PDB entry 6Y50 | electron microscopy, 4.10 A resolution (low resolution: residue-level contacts below are approximate; hydrogen-bond / salt-bridge calls are withheld) | chains u and p of the 9 polymer chains in the assembly

# Chain u
Protein: Splicing factor 3B subunit 1
From: Homo sapiens
UniProt: O75533 (SF3B1_HUMAN); numbering as in UniProt (aligned over 1-1304)
Chain sequence (1304 residues; row label = number of the first residue in the row):
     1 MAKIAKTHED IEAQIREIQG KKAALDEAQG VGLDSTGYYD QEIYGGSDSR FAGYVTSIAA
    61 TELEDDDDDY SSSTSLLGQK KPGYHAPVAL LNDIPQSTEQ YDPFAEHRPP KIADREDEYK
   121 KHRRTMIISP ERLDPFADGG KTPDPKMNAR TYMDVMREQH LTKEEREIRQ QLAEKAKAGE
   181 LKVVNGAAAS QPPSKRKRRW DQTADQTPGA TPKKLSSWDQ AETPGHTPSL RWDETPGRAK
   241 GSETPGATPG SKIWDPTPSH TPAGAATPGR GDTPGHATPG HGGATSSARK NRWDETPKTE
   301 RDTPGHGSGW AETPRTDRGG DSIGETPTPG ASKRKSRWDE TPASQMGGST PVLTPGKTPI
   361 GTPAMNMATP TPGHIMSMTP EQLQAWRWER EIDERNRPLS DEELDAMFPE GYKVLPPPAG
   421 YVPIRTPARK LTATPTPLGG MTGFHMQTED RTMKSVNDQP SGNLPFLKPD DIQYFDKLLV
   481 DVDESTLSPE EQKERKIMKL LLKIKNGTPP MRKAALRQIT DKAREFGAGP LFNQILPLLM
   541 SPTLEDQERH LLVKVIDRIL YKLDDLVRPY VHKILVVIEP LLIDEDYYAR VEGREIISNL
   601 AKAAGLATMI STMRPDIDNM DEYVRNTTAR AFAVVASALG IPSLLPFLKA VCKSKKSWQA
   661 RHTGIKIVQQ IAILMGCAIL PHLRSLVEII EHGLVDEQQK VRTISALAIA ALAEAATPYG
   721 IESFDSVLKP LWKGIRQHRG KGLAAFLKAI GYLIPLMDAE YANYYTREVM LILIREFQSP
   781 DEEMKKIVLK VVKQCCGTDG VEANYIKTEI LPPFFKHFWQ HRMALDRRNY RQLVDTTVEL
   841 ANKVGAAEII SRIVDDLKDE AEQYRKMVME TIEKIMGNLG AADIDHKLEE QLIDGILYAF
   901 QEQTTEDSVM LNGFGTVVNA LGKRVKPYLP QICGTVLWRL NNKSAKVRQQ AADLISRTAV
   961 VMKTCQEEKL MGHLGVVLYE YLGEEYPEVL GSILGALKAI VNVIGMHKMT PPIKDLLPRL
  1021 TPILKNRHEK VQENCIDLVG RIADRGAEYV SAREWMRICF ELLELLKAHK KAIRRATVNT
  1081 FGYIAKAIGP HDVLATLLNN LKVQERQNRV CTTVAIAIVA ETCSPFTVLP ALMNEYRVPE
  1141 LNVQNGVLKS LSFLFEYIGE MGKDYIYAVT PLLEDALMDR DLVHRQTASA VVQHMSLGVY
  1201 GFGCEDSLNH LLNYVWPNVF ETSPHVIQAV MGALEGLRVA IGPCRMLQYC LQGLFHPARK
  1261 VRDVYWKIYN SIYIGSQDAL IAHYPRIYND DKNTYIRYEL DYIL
Not modelled in the structure: 1-462
Swiss-Prot annotation at these positions:
  - region: G529 to R568 (Interaction with SF3B14), Q547 to H550 (Interaction with PHF5A), E1156, Y1157 (Interaction with PHF5A)
  - site: P469 (Interaction with RNA), Y587 (Interaction with RNA), E592 (Interaction with PHF5A), K602 (Interaction with SF3B3), C677 (Interaction with SF3B3), C1035 (Interaction with RNA), Y1049 (Interaction with RNA), L1141 (Interaction with RNA), E1205 (Interaction with SF3B3)
  - modified residue: T125 (Phosphothreonine), S129 (Phosphoserine), K141 (N6-acetyllysine), T142 (Phosphothreonine), R157 (Citrulline), S194 (Phosphoserine), T203 (Phosphothreonine), T207 (Phosphothreonine), T211 (Phosphothreonine), K214 (N6-acetyllysine), T223 (Phosphothreonine), T227 (Phosphothreonine), S229 (Phosphoserine), T235 (Phosphothreonine), T244 (Phosphothreonine), T248 (Phosphothreonine), T257 (Phosphothreonine), T261 (Phosphothreonine), T267 (Phosphothreonine), T273 (Phosphothreonine) and 22 more in UniProt
  - cross-link (Glycyl lysine isopeptide (Lys-Gly)): K214 (interchain with G-Cter in SUMO2), K413 (interchain with G-Cter in SUMO1), K430 (interchain with G-Cter in SUMO2)
  - mutagenesis: W200 (W200A: Abolishes interaction with RBM39; when associated with A-218; A-232; A-254; A-293; A-310 and A-338), W218 (W218A: Abolishes interaction with RBM39; when associated with A-200; A-232; A-254; A-293; A-310 and A-338), T223 (T223A: No effect on interaction with PPP1R8), T227 (T227A: No effect on interaction with PPP1R8), W232 (W232A: Abolishes interaction with RBM39; when associated with A-200; A-218; A-254; A-293; A-310 and A-338), T235 (T235A: No effect on interaction with PPP1R8), T244 (T244A: Slight inhibition of interaction with PPP1R8), T248 (T248A: Slight inhibition of interaction with PPP1R8), W254 (W254A: Abolishes interaction with RBM39; when associated with A-200; A-218; A-232; A-293; A-310 and A-338), T257 (T257A: No effect on interaction with PPP1R8), T261 (T261A: Slight inhibition of interaction with PPP1R8), T267 (T267A: No effect on interaction with PPP1R8), 9 further mutagenesis entries in UniProt

# Chain p
Protein: Probable ATP-dependent RNA helicase DDX46
From: Homo sapiens
Notes: EC 3.6.4.13
UniProt: Q7L014 (DDX46_HUMAN); residue numbers follow UniProt; this construct covers 1-1031
Chain sequence (1031 residues; row label = number of the first residue in the row):
     1 MGRESRHYRK RSASRGRSGS RSRSRSPSDK RSKRGDDRRS RSRDRDRRRE RSRSRDKRRS
    61 RSRDRKRLRR SRSRERDRSR ERRRSRSRDR RRSRSRSRGR RSRSSSPGNK SKKTENRSRS
   121 KEKTDGGESS KEKKKDKDDK EDEKEKDAGN FDQNKLEEEM RKRKERVEKW REEQRKKAME
   181 NIGELKKEIE EMKQGKKWSL EDDDDDEDDP AEAEKEGNEM EGEELDPLDA YMEEVKEEVK
   241 KFNMRSVKGG GGNEKKSGPT VTKVVTVVTT KKAVVDSDKK KGELMENDQD AMEYSSEEEE
   301 VDLQTALTGY QTKQRKLLEP VDHGKIEYEP FRKNFYVEVP ELAKMSQEEV NVFRLEMEGI
   361 TVKGKGCPKP IKSWVQCGIS MKILNSLKKH GYEKPTPIQT QAIPAIMSGR DLIGIAKTGS
   421 GKTIAFLLPM FRHIMDQRSL EEGEGPIAVI MTPTRELALQ ITKECKKFSK TLGLRVVCVY
   481 GGTGISEQIA ELKRGAEIIV CTPGRMIDML AANSGRVTNL RRVTYVVLDE ADRMFDMGFE
   541 PQVMRIVDNV RPDRQTVMFS ATFPRAMEAL ARRILSKPIE VQVGGRSVVC SDVEQQVIVI
   601 EEEKKFLKLL ELLGHYQESG SVIIFVDKQE HADGLLKDLM RASYPCMSLH GGIDQYDRDS
   661 IINDFKNGTC KLLVATSVAA RGLDVKHLIL VVNYSCPNHY EDYVHRAGRT GRAGNKGYAY
   721 TFITEDQARY AGDIIKALEL SGTAVPPDLE KLWSDFKDQQ KAEGKIIKKS SGFSGKGFKF
   781 DETEQALANE RKKLQKAALG LQDSDDEDAA VDIDEQIESM FNSKKRVKDM AAPGTSSVPA
   841 PTAGNAEKLE IAKRLALRIN AQKNLGIESQ DVMQQATNAI LRGGTILAPT VSAKTIAEQL
   901 AEKINAKLNY VPLEKQEEER QDGGQNESFK RYEEELEIND FPQTARWKVT SKEALQRISE
   961 YSEAAITIRG TYFPPGKEPK EGERKIYLAI ESANELAVQK AKAEITRLIK EELIRLQNSY
  1021 QPTNKGRYKV L
Not modelled in the structure: 1-145, 197-1031
Swiss-Prot annotation at these positions:
  - motif: K372 to T400 (Q motif), D529 to D532 (DEAD box)
  - binding site (ATP): A416 to T423
  - modified residue: S199 (Phosphoserine), K263 (N6-acetyllysine), Y294 (Phosphotyrosine), S295 (Phosphoserine), S296 (Phosphoserine), S346 (Phosphoserine), K776 (N6-acetyllysine), S804 (Phosphoserine), K903 (N6-acetyllysine), S928 (Phosphoserine)
  - lipidation: G2 (N-myristoyl glycine)
  - cross-link (Glycyl lysine isopeptide (Lys-Gly)): K186 (interchain with G-Cter in SUMO2), K325 (interchain with G-Cter in SUMO2), K779 (interchain with G-Cter in SUMO2), K907 (interchain with G-Cter in SUMO2), K915 (interchain with G-Cter in SUMO2)

# Interface between chain u and chain p
Contacting residue pairs - 5 pairs, chain u then chain p:
  Q778(u) with E188(p)
  P780(u) with I189(p); E190(p); M192(p); K193(p)
Also at the interface, not in a pair above, chain u (4 interface residues in all): S779, D781
Also at the interface, not in a pair above, chain p (6 interface residues in all): E191

# Summary
Chain u and chain p form an interface of 4 and 6 residues respectively. From UniProt: 21 mutagenesis sites on
chain u; 8 ATP-binding residues on chain p.
Here chain u is Splicing factor 3B subunit 1 and chain p is Probable ATP-dependent RNA helicase DDX46, both
from Homo sapiens. Entry 6Y50 (5'domain of human 17S U2 snRNP) was determined by electron microscopy.
